PDB entry 6QTN | X-ray diffraction, 1.90 A resolution | chains B and E of the 6 polymer chains in the assembly

== Chain B ==
Protein: Tubulin beta-2B chain
Source organism: Bos taurus
UniProt: Q6B856 (TBB2B_BOVIN); the author numbering skips numbers that UniProt does not, so the offset changes along the chain: 1-42 = UniProt 1-42; 45-360 = UniProt 43-358; 369-455 = UniProt 359-445
Amino-acid sequence (445 residues; numbered 1 to 455; 10 numbers in that range are skipped by the numbering (no residue carries them; nothing is unmodelled there); the number before each row is that of its first residue):
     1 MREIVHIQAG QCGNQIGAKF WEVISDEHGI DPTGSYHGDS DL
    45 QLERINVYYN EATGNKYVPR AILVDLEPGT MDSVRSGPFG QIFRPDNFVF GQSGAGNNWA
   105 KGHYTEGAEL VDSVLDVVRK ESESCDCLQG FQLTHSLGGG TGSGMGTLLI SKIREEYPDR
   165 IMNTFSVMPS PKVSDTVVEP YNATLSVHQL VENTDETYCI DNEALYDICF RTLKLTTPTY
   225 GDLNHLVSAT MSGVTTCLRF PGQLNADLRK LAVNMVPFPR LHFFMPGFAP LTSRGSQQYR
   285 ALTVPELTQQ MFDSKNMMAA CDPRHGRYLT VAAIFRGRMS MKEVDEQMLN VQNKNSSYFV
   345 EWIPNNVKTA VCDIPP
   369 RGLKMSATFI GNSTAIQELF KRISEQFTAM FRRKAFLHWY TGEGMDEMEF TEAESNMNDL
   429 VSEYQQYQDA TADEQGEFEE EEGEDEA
Not modelled in the structure: 1, 441-455
Glycans and other covalent adducts: Cyclostreptin (JHH) linked to His-229
Bound ions: Mg2+: Gln-11 (together with GDP)
Residues lining bound ligands:
  - GDP (guanosine-5'-diphosphate): Gly-10, Gln-11, Cys-12, Gln-15, Ile-16, Asp-69, Asn-101, Ser-140, Gly-142, Gly-143, Gly-144, Thr-145, Gly-146, Ser-147, Val-171, Pro-173, Val-177, Asp-179, Glu-183, Asn-206, Leu-209, Tyr-224, Leu-227, Asn-228
  - Cyclostreptin (JHH): Leu-217, Leu-219, Asp-226, Ala-233, Phe-272, Pro-274, Thr-276, Arg-278, Arg-369, Gly-370, Leu-371
UniProt features mapped onto this chain:
  - motif: Met-1 to Ile-4 (MREI motif)
  - binding site (GTP): Gln-11, Glu-71, Ser-140, Gly-144, Thr-145, Gly-146, Asn-206, Asn-228
  - binding site (Mg(2+)): Glu-71
  - modified residue: Ser-40 (Phosphoserine), Thr-57 (Phosphothreonine), Lys-60 (N6-acetyllysine), Ser-174 (Phosphoserine), Thr-287 (Phosphothreonine), Thr-292 (Phosphothreonine), Arg-320 (Omega-N-methylarginine), Glu-448 (5-glutamyl polyglutamate)
  - cross-link (Glycyl lysine isopeptide (Lys-Gly)): Lys-60 (interchain with G-Cter in ubiquitin), Lys-326 (interchain with G-Cter in ubiquitin)
Reported in the primary citation:
  - binding site for Cyclostreptin: Leu-217, Asp-226, His-229, Ala-233, Leu-371
  - binding site for GDP: Asn-228 (proposed by the authors, not directly observed)

== Chain E ==
Protein: Stathmin-4
Source organism: Rattus norvegicus
UniProt: P63043 (STMN4_RAT); residues 5-145 here correspond to UniProt positions 49-189 (UniProt number = residue number + 44)
Amino-acid sequence (143 residues; each row starts with the number of its first residue):
     3 MADMEVIELN KCTSGQSFEV ILKPPSFDGV PEFNASLPRR RDPSLEEIQK KLEAAEERRK
    63 YQEAELLKHL AEKREHEREV IQKAIEENNN FIKMAKEKLA QKMESNKENR EAHLAAMLER
   123 LQEKDKHAEE VRKNKELKEE ASR
Not modelled in the structure: 3-5, 29-43
Sequence notes: initiating methionine (3); expression tag (4)
UniProt features mapped onto this chain:
  - modified residue: Ser-46 (Phosphoserine)

== Chain B / chain E interface ==
Pairs across the interface - 22 pairs, chain B then chain E:
  Tyr-108(B) with His-78(E), hydrogen bond; Glu-79(E); Val-82(E), hydrophobic; Ile-83(E)
  Leu-152(B) with Glu-79(E)
  Ser-155(B) with Leu-72(E); Arg-76(E), hydrogen bond
  Lys-156(B) with Arg-76(E); Glu-79(E), salt bridge
  Arg-158(B) with Leu-68(E)
  Glu-159(B) with Leu-69(E); Leu-72(E); Arg-76(E), salt bridge
  Glu-196(B) with His-71(E), salt bridge
  Thr-409(B) with Glu-89(E)
  Glu-411(B) with Val-82(E); Ala-86(E)
  Gly-412(B) with Val-82(E); Lys-85(E); Ala-86(E)
  Asp-414(B) with Lys-85(E), salt bridge
  Glu-417(B) with His-78(E), salt bridge
Other interface residues (no listed pair), chain B (17 interface residues in all): His-107, Thr-109, Pro-162, Gly-410, Met-413
Other interface residues (no listed pair), chain E (13 interface residues in all): Glu-65

== Summary ==
The interface between chain B and chain E involves 17 residues on one side and 13 on the other; the contacts
include 2 hydrogen bonds and 5 salt bridges. Polar contacts include Lys-156(B)/Glu-79(E), Glu-159(B)/Arg-76(E)
and Glu-196(B)/His-71(E). From the paper: a binding site for Cyclostreptin at Leu-217(B), Asp-226(B) and
His-229(B) among others; a binding site for GDP at Asn-228(B).
Chain B is Tubulin beta-2B chain (Bos taurus) and chain E is Stathmin-4 (Rattus norvegicus); the structure,
Tubulin-cyclostreptin complex, was determined by X-ray diffraction.
